9O62 - chains E and F of the 14 polymer chains in the assembly; structure by electron microscopy, 2.03 A resolution.

Chain E:
Protein: R-phycoerythrin class I alpha subunit
From: Pyropia tenera
Reference sequence: A0A1C9C9A7 (A0A1C9C9A7_9FLOR); residues 1-164 here = UniProt positions 1-164
Amino-acid sequence (164 residues; numbered 1 to 164; the number before each row is that of its first residue):
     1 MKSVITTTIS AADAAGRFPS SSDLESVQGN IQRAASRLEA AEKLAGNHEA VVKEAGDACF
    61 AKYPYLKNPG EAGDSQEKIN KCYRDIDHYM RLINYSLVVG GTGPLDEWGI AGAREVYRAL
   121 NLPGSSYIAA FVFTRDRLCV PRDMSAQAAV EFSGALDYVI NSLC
Sequence notes: conflict P64 (Ser in A0A1C9C9A7), G109 (Cys in A0A1C9C9A7), A119 (Thr in A0A1C9C9A7), G124 (Ser in A0A1C9C9A7), I128 (Val in A0A1C9C9A7), A149 (Gly in A0A1C9C9A7), F152 (Tyr in A0A1C9C9A7), S153 (Gly in A0A1C9C9A7), G154 (Ala in A0A1C9C9A7)

Chain F:
Protein: R-phycoerythrin class I beta subunit
From: Pyropia tenera
Reference sequence: A0A1C9C989 (A0A1C9C989_9FLOR); numbering as in UniProt (aligned over 1-176)
Amino-acid sequence (176 residues; row label = number of the first residue in the row):
     1 MLDAFSRVVV NSDSKAAYVS GSDLQALKTF IADGNKRLDA VNSIVSNASC IVSDAVSGMI
    61 CENPGLIAPG GNCYTNRRMA ACLRDGEIIL RYTSYALLAG DSSVLEDRCL NGLKETYIAL
   121 GVPTNSTARA VSIMKSSAVA FISNTAPQRK MATAAGDCSA LSSEVASYCD KVSAAI
Sequence notes: conflict S20 (Gly in A0A1C9C989), T127 (Ser in A0A1C9C989), A128 (Val in A0A1C9C989), S137 (Ala in A0A1C9C989), P147 (Ser in A0A1C9C989), A154 (Thr in A0A1C9C989), A155 (Asp in A0A1C9C989), S173 (Ala in A0A1C9C989)

Chain E / chain F interface:
Contacting residue pairs (8):
  R135(E) - R149(F)
  V150(E) - N42(F)
  D157(E) - S46(F)
  D157(E) - R149(F)  salt bridge
  N161(E) - V45(F)  hydrogen bond (side chain-backbone)
  N161(E) - S46(F)  hydrogen bond (side chain-backbone)
  N161(E) - S49(F)  hydrogen bond
  C164(E) - S49(F)
Interface residues without a listed pair, chain E (6 interface residues in all): G154
Interface residues without a listed pair, chain F (9 interface residues in all): N47, A48, M151, A152

Overview:
6 residues of chain E face 9 of chain F across their interface, with 3 hydrogen bonds and 1 salt bridge. Among
the polar pairs are D157(E)-R149(F), N161(E)-V45(F) and N161(E)-S46(F).
Here chain E is R-phycoerythrin class I alpha subunit and chain F is R-phycoerythrin class I beta subunit,
both from Pyropia tenera. Entry 9O62 (1C5H TCR bound to R-phycoerythrin) was determined by electron microscopy
together with 9MGB, 9MKO, 9O60 and 9O61 from the same study.
